PDB entry 7CRM | X-ray diffraction, 2.49 A resolution | chains A and B

== Chain A (and B) ==
Name: Aminoglycoside 2'-N-acetyltransferase
From: Mycolicibacterium smegmatis (strain ATCC 700084 / mc(2)155)
Notes: EC 2.3.1.-; chain B of this document is another copy of the same molecule, construct and numbering; everything in this record applies to it too
UniProt: P94968 (AAC2_MYCS2); residues 1-210 here = UniProt positions 1-210
Sequence (210 residues; numbered 1 to 210; the number before each row is that of its first residue):
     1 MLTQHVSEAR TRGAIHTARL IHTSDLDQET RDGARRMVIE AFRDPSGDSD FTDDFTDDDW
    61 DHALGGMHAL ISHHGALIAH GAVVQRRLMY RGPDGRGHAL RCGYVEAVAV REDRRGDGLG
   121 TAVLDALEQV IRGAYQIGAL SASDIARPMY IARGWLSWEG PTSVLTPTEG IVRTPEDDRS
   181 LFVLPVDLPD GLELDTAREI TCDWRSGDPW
Unresolved in the structure: 1-14, 45-51 (chain B: 1-13, 44-54)
Curated features (UniProtKB/Swiss-Prot):
  - binding site (substrate): Asp54, Glu106, Ala107, Ser141, Glu176, Asp177
  - binding site (CoA): Val108 to Val110, Arg115 to Gly120
Reported in the primary citation:
  - contacts within the chain: Arg179-Asp208 (salt bridge), Asp177-Arg179 (salt bridge), Arg179-Trp210 (hydrogen bond)
  - conformationally variable residues (order/disorder transition): Pro45 to Phe51
  - catalytic residues: Ser143, Tyr150 (proposed by the authors, not directly observed)
  - mutagenesis - Y150A: decreased catalytic activity

== How chain A and chain B interact ==
Residue-residue contacts - 51 pairs, chain A then chain B:
  His22(A) with Met67(B); Ala134(B)
  Thr23(A) with Gly133(B); Ala134(B)
  Ser24(A) with Val130(B); Gly133(B); Ala134(B)
  Arg31(A) with Gly133(B), hydrogen bond (side chain-backbone)
  Asp61(A) with Arg87(B), salt bridge; Arg101(B), salt bridge; Gln136(B)
  His62(A) with Arg87(B)
  Leu64(A) with Gln85(B), hydrogen bond (backbone-side chain); Arg101(B), hydrogen bond (backbone-side chain)
  Gly65(A) with Gln85(B); Ala134(B); Tyr135(B), hydrogen bond (backbone-side chain)
  Gly66(A) with Gln85(B)
  Met67(A) with His22(B)
  Val84(A) with Gln85(B)
  Gln85(A) with Leu64(B); Gly65(B); Gly66(B); Val84(B); Gln85(B)
  Arg87(A) with Asp61(B), salt bridge; Trp204(B); Arg205(B)
  Arg91(A) with Thr168(B)
  Ala99(A) with Trp204(B)
  Arg101(A) with Asp61(B), salt bridge; Leu64(B)
  Val130(A) with Ser24(B)
  Gly133(A) with Thr23(B); Ser24(B); Arg31(B), hydrogen bond (backbone-side chain)
  Ala134(A) with Thr23(B); Ser24(B); Gly65(B)
  Tyr135(A) with His22(B); Gly65(B), hydrogen bond (side chain-backbone)
  Leu165(A) with Thr166(B); Pro167(B), hydrophobic
  Thr166(A) with Leu165(B)
  Pro167(A) with Leu165(B), hydrophobic
  Ile171(A) with Pro167(B)
  Trp204(A) with Arg87(B); Met89(B); Ala99(B)
  Arg205(A) with Arg87(B)
  Ser206(A) with Ala99(B)
Interface residues without a listed pair, chain A (31 interface residues in all): Met89, Gln129, Gln136, Asp203
Interface residues without a listed pair, chain B (30 interface residues in all): His62, Gln129, Ile171, Asp203

== In short ==
Chain A and chain B form an interface of 31 and 30 residues respectively; the contacts include 6 hydrogen
bonds and 4 salt bridges. Polar pairs include Asp61(A)-Arg87(B), Asp61(A)-Arg101(B) and Arg31(A)-Gly133(B).
From the paper: catalytic residues Ser143(A) and Tyr150(A); Y150A of chain A reduces catalytic activity.
Chain A and chain B are both Aminoglycoside 2'-N-acetyltransferase (Mycolicibacterium smegmatis (strain ATCC
700084 / mc(2)155)); the structure, Aminoglycoside 2'-N-acetyltransferase from Mycolicibacterium smegmatis-APO
Structure, was determined by X-ray diffraction, deposited together with 7CS0, 7CS1, 7CSI and 7CSJ.
